PDB entry 6X0P | X-ray diffraction, 1.69 A resolution | chain A

Chain A:
Name: Histone-lysine N-methyltransferase ASH1L
Source organism: Homo sapiens
Notes: EC 2.1.1.-, 2.1.1.359
UniProt: Q9NR48 (ASH1L_HUMAN); residues 2069-2288 here correspond to UniProt positions 2074-2293 (UniProt number = residue number + 5)
Chain sequence (226 residues; numbered 2063 to 2288; the number before each row is that of its first residue):
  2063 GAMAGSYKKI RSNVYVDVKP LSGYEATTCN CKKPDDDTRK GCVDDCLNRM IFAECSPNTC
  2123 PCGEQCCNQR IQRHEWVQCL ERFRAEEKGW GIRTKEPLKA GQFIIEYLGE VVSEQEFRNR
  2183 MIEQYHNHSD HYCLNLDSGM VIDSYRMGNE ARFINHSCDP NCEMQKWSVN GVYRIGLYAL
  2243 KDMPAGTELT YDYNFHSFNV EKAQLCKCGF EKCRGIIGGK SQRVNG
Unresolved in the structure: 2282-2288
Sequence notes: expression tag (2063-2068); engineered mutation Ala2265 (Gln2270 in Q9NR48)
Bound ions: Zn2+ site 1: Cys2091, Cys2093, Cys2104, Cys2108; Zn2+ site 2: Cys2104, Cys2117, Cys2122, Cys2128; Zn2+ site 3: Cys2220, Cys2268, Cys2270, Cys2275
Residues lining bound ligands:
  - S-adenosylmethionine (SAM): Glu2149, Lys2150, Gly2151, Trp2152, Ser2191, Asp2192, His2193, Tyr2194, Arg2214, Phe2215, Ile2216, Asn2217, His2218, Tyr2255, Gln2266, Leu2267, Cys2268, Lys2269, Cys2270, Ile2279
  - UK7 (3-[6-(aminomethyl)-1-(2-hydroxyethyl)-1H-indol-3-yl]benzene-1-carbothioamide): His2193, Tyr2194, Cys2195, Tyr2255, Asn2256, Ser2259, Phe2260, Asn2261, Val2262, Glu2263, Lys2264, Ala2265, Gln2266, Ile2278, Ile2279, Gly2280, Gly2281
Reported in the primary citation:
  - binding site for UK7: His2193, Cys2195, Tyr2255, Asn2256, Ser2259, Phe2260, Asn2261, Val2262, Lys2264, Gln2266, Ile2279, Gly2280
  - mutagenesis - S2259M: abolished binding to 1

Overview:
Ligands of chain A: compound UK7 and S-adenosylmethionine. Cys2091, Cys2093, Cys2104 and Cys2108 form the Zn2+
site 1. Cys2104, Cys2117, Cys2122 and Cys2128 coordinate Zn2+ site 2. From the paper: a binding site for UK7
at His2193, Cys2195 and Tyr2255 among others; S2259M abolishes binding to 1.
Chain A is Histone-lysine N-methyltransferase ASH1L (Homo sapiens); the structure, Ash1L SET domain Q2265A
mutant in complex with AS-5, was determined by X-ray diffraction together with 6WZW from the same study.
